3H4V - chains C and D of the 4 polymer chains in the assembly; structure by X-ray diffraction, 2.40 A resolution.

Chain C (and D):
Molecule: Pteridine reductase 1
Organism: Leishmania major
Notes: EC 1.5.1.33; chain D of this document is another copy of the same molecule, construct and numbering; everything in this record applies to it too
UniProt: Q01782 (PTR1_LEIMA); numbering as in UniProt (aligned over 1-288)
Sequence (288 residues; numbered 1 to 288; the number before each row is that of its first residue):
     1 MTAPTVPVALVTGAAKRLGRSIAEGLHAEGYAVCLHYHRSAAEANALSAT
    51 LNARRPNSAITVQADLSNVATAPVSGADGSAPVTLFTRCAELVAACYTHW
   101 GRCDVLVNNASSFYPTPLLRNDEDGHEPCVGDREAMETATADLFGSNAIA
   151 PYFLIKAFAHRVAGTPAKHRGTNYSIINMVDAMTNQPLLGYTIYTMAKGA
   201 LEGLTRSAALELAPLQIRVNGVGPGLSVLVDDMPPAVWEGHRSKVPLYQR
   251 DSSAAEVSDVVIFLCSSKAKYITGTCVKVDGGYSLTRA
Unresolved in the structure: 1-5, 74-79, 122-131, 231-238 (chain D: 1-4, 75-80, 121-132, 234-236)
Residues lining bound ligands:
  - DVP (methyl 1-(4-{[(2,4-diaminopteridin-6-yl)methyl]amino}benzoyl)piperidine-4-carboxylate): Arg-17, Ser-111, Ser-112, Phe-113, Pro-115, Asp-181, Leu-188, Leu-189, Tyr-191, Tyr-194, Gly-225, Leu-226, His-241
  - NADP (NAP; NADP nicotinamide-adenine-dinucleotide phosphate): Gly-13, Lys-16, Arg-17, Leu-18, Gly-19, His-36, Tyr-37, His-38, Arg-39, Ser-40, Ala-64, Asp-65, Leu-66, Ser-67, Asn-109, Ala-110, Ser-111, Ser-112, Asp-142, Ser-146, Asn-147, Met-179, Val-180, Asp-181, Tyr-194, Lys-198, Pro-224, Gly-225, Leu-226, Ser-227
Reported in the primary citation:
  - binding site for DVP: Ser-111, Phe-113, Asp-181, Tyr-194
  - catalytic residues: Asp-181, Tyr-194, Lys-198 (citing earlier work)
  - binding site for NADP: Lys-198 (citing earlier work)

How chain C and chain D interact:
Residue-residue contacts (74):
  Thr-84(C) with Arg-133(D); Glu-137(D)
  Phe-86(C) with Arg-133(D)
  Thr-87(C) with Arg-133(D)
  Thr-116(C) with Tyr-152(D), hydrogen bond (backbone-side chain)
  Pro-117(C) with Lys-156(D); Glu-211(D)
  Leu-118(C) with Tyr-152(D), hydrophobic; Lys-156(D); Glu-211(D), hydrogen bond (backbone-side chain)
  Leu-119(C) with Ala-159(D); Ala-163(D), hydrophobic; Glu-211(D), hydrogen bond (backbone-side chain); Leu-212(D), hydrophobic; Leu-215(D), hydrophobic
  Arg-120(C) with His-160(D)
  Arg-133(C) with Thr-84(D); Thr-87(D), hydrogen bond
  Met-136(C) with Tyr-152(D); Phe-153(D), hydrophobic; Lys-156(D)
  Glu-137(C) with Thr-84(D), hydrogen bond
  Thr-140(C) with Phe-153(D)
  Phe-144(C) with Ile-149(D), hydrophobic
  Ala-148(C) with Met-196(D)
  Ile-149(C) with Phe-144(D), hydrophobic
  Tyr-152(C) with Thr-116(D); Leu-118(D), hydrophobic; Met-136(D); Thr-192(D); Ile-193(D), hydrophobic
  Phe-153(C) with Met-136(D), hydrophobic; Thr-140(D)
  Lys-156(C) with Pro-117(D); Met-136(D), hydrogen bond
  Ala-159(C) with Leu-119(D)
  His-160(C) with Leu-118(D), hydrogen bond (side chain-backbone)
  Ala-163(C) with Leu-119(D), hydrophobic
  Asn-185(C) with Arg-206(D)
  Pro-187(C) with Arg-206(D); Ser-207(D); Leu-210(D)
  Leu-189(C) with Leu-210(D), hydrophobic; Glu-211(D)
  Gly-190(C) with Glu-211(D), hydrogen bond (backbone-side chain)
  Thr-192(C) with Tyr-152(D); Leu-204(D); Ser-207(D), hydrogen bond; Glu-211(D)
  Ile-193(C) with Tyr-152(D), hydrophobic
  Met-196(C) with Ala-148(D); Ala-200(D); Leu-204(D)
  Gly-199(C) with Gly-199(D); Ala-200(D)
  Ala-200(C) with Met-196(D); Gly-199(D); Ala-200(D)
  Leu-204(C) with Thr-192(D); Met-196(D)
  Arg-206(C) with Asn-185(D); Pro-187(D)
  Ser-207(C) with Pro-187(D); Thr-192(D), hydrogen bond
  Ala-208(C) with Leu-118(D), hydrophobic
  Leu-210(C) with Pro-187(D); Leu-189(D), hydrophobic
  Glu-211(C) with Pro-117(D); Leu-118(D), hydrogen bond (side chain-backbone); Leu-119(D), hydrogen bond (side chain-backbone); Leu-189(D); Gly-190(D), hydrogen bond (side chain-backbone); Thr-192(D)
  Leu-215(C) with Leu-119(D), hydrophobic
Other interface residues (no listed pair), chain C (42 interface residues in all): Ile-155, Thr-184, Thr-195, Gly-203, Leu-212
Other interface residues (no listed pair), chain D (43 interface residues in all): Pro-82, Phe-86, Ile-155, Thr-184, Tyr-191, Thr-195, Gly-203, Ala-208

Summary:
42 residues of chain C face 43 of chain D across their interface, with 13 hydrogen bonds. Polar pairs include
Thr-116(C)/Tyr-152(D), Leu-118(C)/Glu-211(D) and Leu-119(C)/Glu-211(D). Bound to chain C: NADP and compound
DVP. From the paper: catalytic residues Asp-181(C), Tyr-194(C) and Lys-198(C); a binding site for DVP at
Ser-111(C), Phe-113(C) and Asp-181(C) among others.
Chain C and chain D are both Pteridine reductase 1 (Leishmania major); the structure, Selective screening and
design to identify inhibitors of leishmania major pteridine reductase 1, was determined by X-ray diffraction
together with 2QHX from the same study.
